PDB entry 8BL4 | electron microscopy, 3.90 A resolution | chains k and e of the 48 polymer chains in the assembly

# Chain k (and e)
Molecule: Phage tail protein
Source organism: Streptomyces coelicolor A3(2)
Notes: chain e of this document is another copy of the same molecule, construct and numbering; everything in this record applies to it too
UniProtKB: Q9L0N9 (Q9L0N9_STRCO); numbering as in UniProt (aligned over 1-149)
Chain sequence (149 residues; row label = number of the first residue in the row):
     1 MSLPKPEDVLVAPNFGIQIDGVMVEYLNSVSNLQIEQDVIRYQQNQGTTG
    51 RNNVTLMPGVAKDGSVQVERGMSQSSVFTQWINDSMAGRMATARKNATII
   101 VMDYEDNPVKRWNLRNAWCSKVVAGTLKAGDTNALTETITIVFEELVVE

# How chain k and chain e interact
Pairs across the interface (14; chain k residue first):
  Pro4(k) - Arg41(e)  hydrogen bond (backbone-side chain)
  Lys5(k) - Arg41(e)  hydrogen bond (backbone-side chain)
  Lys5(k) - Asn52(e)
  Lys5(k) - Asn53(e)  hydrogen bond (backbone-side chain)
  Lys5(k) - Thr55(e)
  Pro6(k) - Arg41(e)
  Pro6(k) - Asn53(e)
  Glu7(k) - Val39(e)
  Glu7(k) - Arg41(e)  salt bridge
  Glu7(k) - Asn53(e)  hydrogen bond
  Glu7(k) - Leu56(e)
  Val9(k) - Gln37(e)
  Met102(k) - Leu56(e)  hydrophobic
  Met102(k) - Met57(e)  hydrophobic
Interface residues without a listed pair, chain e (9 interface residues in all): Arg51

# Summary
The interface between chain k and chain e involves 6 residues on one side and 9 on the other; the contacts
include 4 hydrogen bonds and 1 salt bridge. Among the polar pairs are Glu7(k)-Arg41(e), Pro4(k)-Arg41(e) and
Lys5(k)-Arg41(e).
Both chains are Phage tail protein (Streptomyces coelicolor A3(2)). Entry 8BL4 (Cryo-EM structure of a
contractile injection system in Streptomyces coelicolor, the sheath-tube module in extended state) was
determined by electron microscopy (same publication as 8BKY).
